7TKP - chains 6 and 7 of the 27 polymer chains in the assembly; structure by electron microscopy, 4.60 A resolution (low resolution: residue-level contacts below are approximate; hydrogen-bond / salt-bridge calls are withheld).

Chain 6 (and 7):
Protein: ATP synthase subunit 9
Source organism: Saccharomyces cerevisiae
Notes: chain 7 of this document is another copy of the same molecule, construct and numbering; everything in this record applies to it too
UniProtKB: P61829 (ATP9_YEAST); residue numbers follow UniProt; this construct covers 1-76
Sequence (76 residues; each row starts with the number of its first residue):
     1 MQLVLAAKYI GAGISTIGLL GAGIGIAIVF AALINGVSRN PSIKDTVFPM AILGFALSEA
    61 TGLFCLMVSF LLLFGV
Not modelled in the structure: 1, 76 (chain 7: 74-76)
Curated features (UniProtKB/Swiss-Prot):
  - site: E59 (Reversibly protonated during proton transport)
  - modified residue: M1 (N-formylmethionine)
  - natural variant: T46 (T46L: In strain: DS400/A3 and KL14-4A), L53 (L53F: In strain: DS400/A3, DS401 and 1 more), L57 (L57V: In oligomycin-resistant mutant and cross-resistance to venturicidin), C65 (C65S: In oligomycin-resistant mutant)

How chain 6 and chain 7 interact:
Residue-residue contacts - 12 pairs, chain 6 then chain 7:
  G11(6) with Y9(7); G13(7)
  I14(6) with G13(7)
  S15(6) with G13(7)
  G18(6) with T16(7); I17(7); L20(7)
  G21(6) with L20(7); G23(7); I24(7)
  A22(6) with G23(7)
  G25(6) with G23(7)
Also at the interface, not in a pair above, chain 6 (9 interface residues in all): V4, S58
Also at the interface, not in a pair above, chain 7 (11 interface residues in all): Q2, I10, L19, A27

Overview:
Chain 6 and chain 7 form an interface of 9 and 11 residues respectively.
Chain 6 and chain 7 are both ATP synthase subunit 9 (Saccharomyces cerevisiae); the structure, Yeast ATP
synthase State 3catalytic(b) with 10 mM ATP backbone model, was determined by electron microscopy, deposited
together with 7TJS, 7TJT, 7TJU, 7TJV, 7TJW, 7TJX and 30 further entries.
